PDB entry 7K5S | X-ray diffraction, 1.67 A resolution | chains T and A of the 3 polymer chains in the assembly

[Chain T]
Molecule: 16-nt DNA strand
Sequence (16 nucleotides; each row starts with the number of its first residue):
     1 GACGTACGTGATCGCA
Disordered / not traced: 1, 16

[Chain A]
Protein: DNA polymerase I
Source organism: Geobacillus stearothermophilus
Notes: EC 2.7.7.7
UniProtKB: E1C9K5 (E1C9K5_GEOSE); residues 297-876 here correspond to UniProt positions 1-580 (UniProt number = residue number - 296)
Amino-acid sequence (580 residues; row label = number of the first residue in the row):
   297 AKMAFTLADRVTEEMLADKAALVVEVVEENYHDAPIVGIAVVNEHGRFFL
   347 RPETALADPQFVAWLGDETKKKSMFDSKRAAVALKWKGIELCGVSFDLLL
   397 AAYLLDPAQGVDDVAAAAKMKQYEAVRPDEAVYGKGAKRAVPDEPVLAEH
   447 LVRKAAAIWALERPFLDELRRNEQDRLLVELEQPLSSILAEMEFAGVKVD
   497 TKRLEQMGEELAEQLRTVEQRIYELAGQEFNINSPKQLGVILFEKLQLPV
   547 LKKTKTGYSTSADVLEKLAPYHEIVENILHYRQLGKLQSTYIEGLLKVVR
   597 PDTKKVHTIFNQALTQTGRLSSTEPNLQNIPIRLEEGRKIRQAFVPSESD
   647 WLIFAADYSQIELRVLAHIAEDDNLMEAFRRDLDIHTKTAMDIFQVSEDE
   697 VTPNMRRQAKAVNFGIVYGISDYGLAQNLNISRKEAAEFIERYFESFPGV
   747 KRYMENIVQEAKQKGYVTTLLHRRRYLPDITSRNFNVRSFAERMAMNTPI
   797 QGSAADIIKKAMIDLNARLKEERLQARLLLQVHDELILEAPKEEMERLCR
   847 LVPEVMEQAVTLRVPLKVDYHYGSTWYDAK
Disordered / not traced: 297-299
Sequence notes: variant Thr550 (Ser254 in E1C9K5)
Reported in the primary citation:
  - mutagenesis - Y714S/Y719S: decreased catalytic activity (primer-extension assay)

[How chain T and chain A interact]
Residue-residue contacts - 53 pairs, chain T then chain A:
  DA2(T) with Asp718(A), base contact; Tyr719(A), sugar contact; Arg729(A), base contact; Phe781(A), base contact; Asn782(A), hydrogen bond to the phosphate
  DC3(T) with Ser717(A), hydrogen bond to the base; Gly720(A), base contact; Asn782(A), hydrogen bond to the phosphate; Phe786(A), sugar contact; Arg789(A), hydrogen bond to the sugar
  DG4(T) with Ala707(A), base contact; Gly711(A), base contact; Tyr714(A), base contact; Ile716(A), base contact; Ser717(A), hydrogen bond to the base; Gly720(A), base contact; Leu721(A), base contact; Asn724(A), hydrogen bond to the base; Arg789(A), hydrogen bond to the phosphate
  DT5(T) with Tyr714(A), stacking on the base; Phe786(A), phosphate contact; Arg789(A), salt bridge to the phosphate; Asn793(A), sugar contact; Gln797(A), hydrogen bond to the base
  DA6(T) with Gln612(A), phosphate contact; Thr613(A), sugar contact; Arg615(A), base contact; Arg771(A), salt bridge to the phosphate; Met790(A), phosphate contact; Gln797(A), hydrogen bond to the sugar
  DC7(T) with Leu610(A), phosphate contact; Thr611(A), phosphate contact; Gln612(A), hydrogen bond to the phosphate; Ser617(A), phosphate contact
  DG8(T) with Lys582(A), base contact; Leu610(A), phosphate contact; Ser617(A), hydrogen bond to the phosphate; Ser618(A), sugar contact; Thr619(A), sugar contact; Asn622(A), hydrogen bond to the sugar
  DT9(T) with Lys582(A), base contact; Thr619(A), phosphate contact; Glu620(A), hydrogen bond to the phosphate
  DG10(T) with Ser585(A), phosphate contact; Thr586(A), sugar contact; Gly590(A), phosphate contact
  DA11(T) with Ser585(A), phosphate contact
  DT12(T) with Asn527(A), hydrogen bond to the phosphate; Asn529(A), sugar contact; Ser530(A), phosphate contact
  DC13(T) with Ser530(A), hydrogen bond to the phosphate; Lys532(A), salt bridge to the phosphate; Gln533(A), phosphate contact
Interface residues without a listed pair, chain A (41 interface residues in all): Glu589, Asn625, Phe710

[Overview]
12 residues of chain T and 41 residues of chain A are in contact, with 15 hydrogen bonds, 3 salt bridges and 1
aromatic stacking contact. Polar pairs include DC3(T)-Ser717(A), DG4(T)-Ser717(A) and DG4(T)-Asn724(A). From
the paper: Y714S/Y719S of chain A reduce catalytic activity (primer-extension assay).
Chain T is a 16-nt DNA strand and chain A is DNA polymerase I (Geobacillus stearothermophilus); the structure,
Bst DNA polymerase I time-resolved structure, 4 hr post dATP and dCTP addition, was determined by X-ray
diffraction together with 7K5O, 7K5P, 7K5Q, 7K5R, 7K5T and 7K5U from the same study.
